2CNN - chains A and C of the 3 polymer chains in the assembly; structure by X-ray diffraction, 1.70 A resolution.

# Chain A
Protein: Caspase-3
Source organism: Homo sapiens
Notes: fragment: alpha subunit, residues 29-175
UniProtKB: P42574 (CASP3_HUMAN); numbering as in UniProt (aligned over 29-175)
Sequence (147 residues; numbered 29 to 175; the number before each row is that of its first residue):
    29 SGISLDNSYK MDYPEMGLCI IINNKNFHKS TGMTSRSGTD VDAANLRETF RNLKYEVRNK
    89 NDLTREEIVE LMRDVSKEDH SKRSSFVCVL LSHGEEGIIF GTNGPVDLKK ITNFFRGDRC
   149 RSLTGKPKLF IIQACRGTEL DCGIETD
Curated features (UniProtKB/Swiss-Prot):
  - active site: H121, C163
  - modified residue: C163 (S-nitrosocysteine)

# Chain C
Protein: Aza-peptide expoxide
Notes: fragment: cbz-ile-glu-thr-aasp-ep-co-ala-nh-ch2-ph
Sequence (7 residues; row label = number of the first residue in the row):
     1 XIETXAX
Modified positions: PHQ (benzyl chlorocarbonate) at position 1; MY0 ((2S)-4-[1-(carboxymethyl)hydrazinyl]-2-hydroxy-4-oxobutanoic acid) at position 5; ABN (benzylamine) at position 7

# Interface between chain A and chain C
Residue-residue contacts (13; chain A residue first):
  S63(A) - E3(C)
  R64(A) - MY0_5(C)
  S65(A) - E3(C)  hydrogen bond (backbone-side chain)
  S120(A) - MY0_5(C)
  H121(A) - T4(C)
  H121(A) - MY0_5(C)
  G122(A) - MY0_5(C)
  Q161(A) - MY0_5(C)
  A162(A) - MY0_5(C)
  C163(A) - T4(C)  hydrogen bond
  C163(A) - MY0_5(C)  covalent bond
  G165(A) - MY0_5(C)
  T166(A) - A6(C)

# Summary
Chain A and chain C form an interface of 11 and 4 residues respectively, with 1 covalent bond and 2 hydrogen
bonds. Polar pairs include S65(A)-E3(C) and C163(A)-T4(C). From UniProt: active-site residues H121(A) and
C163(A) on chain A.
Here chain A is Caspase-3 (Homo sapiens) and chain C is Aza-peptide expoxide. Entry 2CNN (Crystal structures
of caspase-3 in complex with aza-peptide epoxide inhibitors) was determined by X-ray diffraction, deposited
together with 2CNK, 2CNL, 2CNO and 2CDR.
